7ZM7 - chains C and I of the 43 polymer chains in the assembly; structure by electron microscopy, 2.77 A resolution.

[Chain C]
Name: NADH-ubiquinone oxidoreductase 49 kDa subunit-like protein
Source organism: Chaetomium thermophilum var. thermophilum DSM 1495
Reference sequence: G0SCG0 (G0SCG0_CHATD); aligned to UniProt positions 1-499 over residues 1-499 (the alignment contains insertions or deletions, so no single offset holds)
Chain sequence (499 residues; numbered 1 to 499; the number before each row is that of its first residue):
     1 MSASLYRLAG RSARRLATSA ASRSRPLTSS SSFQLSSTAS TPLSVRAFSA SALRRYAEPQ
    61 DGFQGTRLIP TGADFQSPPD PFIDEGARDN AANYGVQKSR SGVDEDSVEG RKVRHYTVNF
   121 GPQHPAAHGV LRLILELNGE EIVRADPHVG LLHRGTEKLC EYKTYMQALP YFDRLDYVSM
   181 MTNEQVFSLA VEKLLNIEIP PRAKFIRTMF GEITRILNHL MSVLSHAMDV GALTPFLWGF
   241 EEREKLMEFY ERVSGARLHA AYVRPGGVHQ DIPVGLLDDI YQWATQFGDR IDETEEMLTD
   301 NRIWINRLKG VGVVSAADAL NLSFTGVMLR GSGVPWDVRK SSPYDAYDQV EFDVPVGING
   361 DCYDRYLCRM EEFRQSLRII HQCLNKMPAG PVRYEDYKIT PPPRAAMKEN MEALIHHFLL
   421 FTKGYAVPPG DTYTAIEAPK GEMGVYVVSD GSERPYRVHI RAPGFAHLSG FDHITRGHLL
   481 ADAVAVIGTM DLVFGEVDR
Disordered / not traced: 1-56, 87-102
Modified positions: R154 (N3, N4-dimethylarginine; 2MR)
Ligand contacts:
  - 1,2-Distearoyl-sn-glycerophosphoethanolamine (3PE): R302, I303, N306
  - 4Fe-4S cluster (SF4): R154, R174, H259

[Chain I]
Name: Oxidoreductase-like protein
Source organism: Chaetomium thermophilum var. thermophilum DSM 1495
Reference sequence: G0SBG8 (G0SBG8_CHATD); residues 1-223 here correspond to UniProt positions 661-883 (UniProt number = residue number + 660)
Chain sequence (223 residues; row label = number of the first residue in the row):
     1 MLPTPAALLV TRQLPLARVP STLVRTLPIQ ALIARRTYAT PAGPPPKNFR LPPPKNWDEE
    61 SESTIDKVGK YFLMTEMLRG MYVLLEQFFR PPYTIYYPFE KGPISPRFRG EHALRRYPSG
   121 EERCIACKLC EAVCPAQAIT IEAEERADGS RRTTRYDIDM TKCIYCGFCQ ESCPVDAIVE
   181 SPNAEYATET REELLYNKEK LLANGDKWEP ELAAAIRADA PYR
Disordered / not traced: 1-38
Bound ions: 4Fe-4S cluster Fe site 1: C124, C127, C130, C173; 4Fe-4S cluster Fe site 2: C134, C163, C166, C169
Ligand contacts:
  - 1,2-Distearoyl-sn-glycerophosphoethanolamine (3PE), molecule 1: Y71, F72, M74, M77, L78, M81
  - 1,2-Distearoyl-sn-glycerophosphoethanolamine (3PE), molecule 2: L73, M74, L78, Y82
  - 4Fe-4S cluster (SF4), molecule 1: H112, C134, P135, A136, A138, I139, I158, C163, I164, Y165, C166, G167, F168, C169, E180
  - 4Fe-4S cluster (SF4), molecule 2: C124, I125, A126, C127, K128, L129, C130, I141, Y156, C173, P174, V175, A177, I178

[Interface between chain C and chain I]
Residue-residue contacts (82; chain C residue first):
  K163(C) - C134(I)
  K163(C) - P135(I)  hydrogen bond (side chain-backbone)
  K163(C) - Q137(I)
  M166(C) - F168(I)
  Q167(C) - A132(I)  hydrogen bond (side chain-backbone)
  Q167(C) - V133(I)  hydrogen bond (side chain-backbone)
  Q167(C) - C134(I)  hydrogen bond (side chain-backbone)
  P170(C) - I164(I)  hydrophobic
  P170(C) - F168(I)  hydrophobic
  R174(C) - I164(I)
  T234(C) - L84(I)
  W238(C) - L84(I)  hydrophobic
  W238(C) - Q87(I)
  E241(C) - Y93(I)
  E251(C) - P103(I)
  E251(C) - I104(I)
  E251(C) - S105(I)  hydrogen bond (backbone-side chain)
  E251(C) - F108(I)
  R252(C) - S105(I)
  R252(C) - R107(I)
  V253(C) - R107(I)  hydrogen bond (backbone-side chain)
  S254(C) - S105(I)
  S254(C) - R107(I)
  S254(C) - R109(I)
  G255(C) - R107(I)
  G255(C) - F108(I)
  G255(C) - R109(I)  hydrogen bond (backbone-backbone)
  A256(C) - R109(I)
  H259(C) - R109(I)  hydrogen bond (backbone-side chain)
  A260(C) - R109(I)  hydrogen bond (backbone-side chain)
  R264(C) - F168(I)
  R264(C) - E171(I)  salt bridge
  H269(C) - E171(I)  salt bridge
  Q270(C) - R107(I)
  Q270(C) - D219(I)
  Q270(C) - Y222(I)
  Q270(C) - R223(I)
  D271(C) - R107(I)  hydrogen bond (backbone-side chain)
  D271(C) - Y222(I)
  I272(C) - Y222(I)
  P273(C) - R107(I)
  P273(C) - Y222(I)
  V274(C) - Y222(I)  hydrogen bond (backbone-side chain)
  E293(C) - Q87(I)  hydrogen bond
  E293(C) - R90(I)  salt bridge
  E296(C) - R79(I)  salt bridge
  E296(C) - V83(I)
  M297(C) - G80(I)
  M297(C) - L84(I)  hydrophobic
  D300(C) - E76(I)
  N301(C) - E76(I)
  N301(C) - M77(I)
  R302(C) - K70(I)  hydrogen bond (side chain-backbone)
  R302(C) - Y71(I)  hydrogen bond (side chain-backbone)
  R302(C) - M74(I)
  R302(C) - E76(I)  salt bridge
  R302(C) - M77(I)
  I303(C) - M77(I)  hydrophobic
  G333(C) - F49(I)
  V334(C) - A39(I)
  P335(C) - A39(I)
  P335(C) - F49(I)  hydrophobic
  I358(C) - L51(I)  hydrophobic
  P403(C) - R223(I)
  R404(C) - Q170(I)  hydrogen bond (side chain-backbone)
  R404(C) - E171(I)  hydrogen bond (side chain-backbone)
  R404(C) - C173(I)  hydrogen bond (side chain-backbone)
  R404(C) - D176(I)  salt bridge
  R404(C) - R223(I)  hydrogen bond (backbone-backbone)
  M407(C) - C173(I)
  M407(C) - P174(I)  hydrophobic
  K408(C) - P174(I)
  K408(C) - D176(I)  salt bridge
  H417(C) - E171(I)
  H417(C) - S172(I)  hydrogen bond (side chain-backbone)
  F418(C) - L129(I)  hydrophobic
  F421(C) - A132(I)
  F421(C) - V133(I)
  F421(C) - E171(I)
  F421(C) - S172(I)
  T422(C) - L129(I)
  T422(C) - A132(I)
Also at the interface, not in a pair above, chain C (47 interface residues in all): E242, E248, A261, R290, R393
Also at the interface, not in a pair above, chain I (41 interface residues in all): T75, A136, V175

[Summary]
47 residues of chain C face 41 of chain I across their interface; the contacts include 19 hydrogen bonds and 7
salt bridges. Among the polar pairs are R264(C)-E171(I), H269(C)-E171(I) and E293(C)-R90(I). One
1,2-Distearoyl-sn-glycerophosphoethanolamine molecule is bound between chain C and chain I.
Chain C is NADH-ubiquinone oxidoreductase 49 kDa subunit-like protein and chain I is Oxidoreductase-like
protein, both from Chaetomium thermophilum var. thermophilum DSM 1495; the structure, CryoEM structure of
mitochondrial complex I from Chaetomium thermophilum (inhibited by DDM), was determined by electron
microscopy, deposited together with 7ZM8, 7ZMB, 7ZME, 7ZMG and 7ZMH.
